PDB entry 9CP1 | electron microscopy, 2.97 A resolution | chains G and S of the 9 polymer chains in the assembly

# Chain G
Name: CRISPR system aCascade subunit Cas5 1
Organism: Saccharolobus solfataricus P2
Reference sequence: Q97Y92 (CAS5A_SACS2); residue numbers follow UniProt; this construct covers 1-240
Amino-acid sequence (240 residues; each row starts with the number of its first residue):
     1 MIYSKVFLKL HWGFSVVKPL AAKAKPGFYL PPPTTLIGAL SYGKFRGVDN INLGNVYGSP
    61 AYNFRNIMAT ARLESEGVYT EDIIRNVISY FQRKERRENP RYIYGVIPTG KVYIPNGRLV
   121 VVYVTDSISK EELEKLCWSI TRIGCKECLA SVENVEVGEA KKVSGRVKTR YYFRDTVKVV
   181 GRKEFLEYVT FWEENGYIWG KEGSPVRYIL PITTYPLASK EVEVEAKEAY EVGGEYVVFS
Not modelled in the structure: 21-23, 83-108

# Chain S
Molecule: 63-nt RNA strand
Organism: Saccharolobus solfataricus
Sequence (63 nucleotides; each row starts with the number of its first residue):
     1 AUUGAAAGUU CUGUUUCGAA GAAAACCCGC CUCAGAUUCA UUAUGGGGAU AAUCUCUUAU
    61 AGA
Not modelled in the structure: 39-63

# Chain G / chain S interface
Pairs across the interface (32):
  Val-16(G) with G4(S), phosphate contact
  Val-17(G) with U3(S), hydrogen bond to the sugar; G4(S), hydrogen bond to the phosphate
  Pro-19(G) with U3(S), sugar contact
  Thr-34(G) with U3(S), phosphate contact
  Thr-35(G) with U2(S), hydrogen bond to the sugar; U3(S), hydrogen bond to the phosphate
  Gly-38(G) with U2(S), base contact
  Ala-39(G) with U2(S), base contact
  Ser-41(G) with A1(S), phosphate contact
  Tyr-42(G) with A1(S), sugar contact
  Phe-45(G) with A1(S), sugar contact
  Gly-47(G) with A1(S), hydrogen bond to the base
  Val-48(G) with A1(S), base contact
  Asp-49(G) with A1(S), base contact
  Pro-60(G) with A1(S), phosphate contact; U2(S), phosphate contact
  Arg-142(G) with A1(S), base contact; U2(S), hydrogen bond to the base; G4(S), sugar contact
  Gly-144(G) with U2(S), base contact; G4(S), sugar contact
  Cys-145(G) with G4(S), phosphate contact; A5(S), phosphate contact
  Lys-146(G) with A5(S), phosphate contact; A6(S), salt bridge to the phosphate
  Trp-192(G) with U3(S), phosphate contact
  Gly-196(G) with G4(S), base contact
  Trp-199(G) with G4(S), base contact
  Lys-201(G) with U3(S), base contact
  Glu-202(G) with U3(S), base contact
  Gly-203(G) with U3(S), hydrogen bond to the base
Interface residues without a listed pair, chain G (31 interface residues in all): Ser-15, Lys-18, Pro-32, Arg-46, Ala-61, Thr-141, Ile-143

# Overview
31 residues of chain G face 6 of chain S across their interface, with 7 hydrogen bonds and 1 salt bridge.
Polar contacts include Gly-47(G)/A1(S), Arg-142(G)/U2(S) and Gly-203(G)/U3(S).
Here chain G is CRISPR system aCascade subunit Cas5 1 (Saccharolobus solfataricus P2) and chain S is a 63-nt
RNA strand (Saccharolobus solfataricus). Entry 9CP1 (Post-targeting aCascade Type I-A CRISPR-Cas Surveillance
Complexes) was determined by electron microscopy.
